Entry 1HWM (X-ray diffraction, 2.80 A resolution); this record covers chains A and B.

== Chain A ==
Protein: Ebulin
From: Sambucus ebulus
Notes: EC 3.2.2.22
Reference sequence: Q9AVR2 (Q9AVR2_9DIPS); residues 1-254 here correspond to UniProt positions 26-279 (UniProt number = residue number + 25)
Chain sequence (254 residues; row label = number of the first residue in the row):
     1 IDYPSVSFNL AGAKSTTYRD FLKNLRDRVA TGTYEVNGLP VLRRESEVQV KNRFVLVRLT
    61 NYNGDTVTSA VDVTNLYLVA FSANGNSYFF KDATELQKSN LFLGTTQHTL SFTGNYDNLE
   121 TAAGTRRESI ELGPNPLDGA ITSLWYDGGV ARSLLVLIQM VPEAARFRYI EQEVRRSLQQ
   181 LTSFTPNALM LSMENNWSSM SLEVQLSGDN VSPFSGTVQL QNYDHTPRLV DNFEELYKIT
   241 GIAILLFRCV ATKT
Unresolved in the structure: 252-254

== Chain B ==
Protein: Ebulin
From: Sambucus ebulus
Notes: EC 3.2.2.22
Reference sequence: Q9AVR2 (Q9AVR2_9DIPS); residues 1-266 here correspond to UniProt positions 299-564 (UniProt number = residue number + 298)
Chain sequence (266 residues; numbered 1 to 266; the number before each row is that of its first residue):
     1 DGETCAIPAP FTRRIVGRDG LCVDVRNGYD TDGTPIQLWP CGTQRNQQWT FYNDKTIRSM
    61 GKCMTANGLN SGSYIMITDC STAAEDATKW EVLIDGSIIN PSSGLVMTAP SGASRTTLLL
   121 ENNIHAASQG WTVSNDVQPI ATLIVGYNEM CLQANGENNN VWMEDCDVTS VQQQWALFDD
   181 RTIRVNNSRG LCVTSNGYVS KDLIVIRKCQ GLATQRWFFN SDGSVVNLKS TRVMDVKESD
   241 VSLQEVIIFP ATGNPNQQWR TQVPQI
Unresolved in the structure: 1-2
Disulfides: Cys22-Cys41, Cys63-Cys80, Cys151-Cys166, Cys192-Cys209
Covalently attached groups: N-acetylglucosamine (NAG) linked to Asn186
Small-molecule neighbours: beta-D-galactopyranose (GAL): Asp24, Val25, Arg26, Asn27, Gly28, Gln37, Trp39, Asn46, Arg115

== Chain A / chain B interface ==
Contacting residue pairs (75):
  Asn37(A) with Ile94(B); Ser221(B), hydrogen bond (backbone-side chain)
  Gly38(A) with Ser221(B)
  Leu39(A) with Ser221(B)
  Arg44(A) with Glu3(B), salt bridge
  Arg168(A) with Ser221(B), hydrogen bond (side chain-backbone); Asp222(B); Arg260(B)
  Tyr169(A) with Arg260(B); Gln262(B)
  Gln172(A) with Glu149(B), hydrogen bond; Gln262(B)
  Glu173(A) with Gln262(B)
  Arg175(A) with Tyr147(B); Glu149(B), salt bridge
  Arg176(A) with Glu149(B), salt bridge
  Gln179(A) with Glu149(B)
  Leu189(A) with Val263(B), hydrophobic
  Gln205(A) with Cys5(B)
  Leu206(A) with Cys5(B), hydrophobic; Ala6(B)
  Asn210(A) with Val92(B); Leu93(B); Ile94(B), hydrogen bond (backbone-backbone)
  Val211(A) with Val92(B); Ile94(B)
  Ser212(A) with Val92(B), hydrogen bond (backbone-backbone); Leu93(B); Ile94(B)
  Pro213(A) with Phe11(B), hydrophobic; Val92(B); Val133(B), hydrophobic
  Phe214(A) with Phe11(B); Arg13(B), hydrogen bond (backbone-side chain)
  Ser215(A) with Pro8(B); Phe11(B); Arg13(B), hydrogen bond (backbone-side chain)
  Gly216(A) with Arg13(B)
  Asn222(A) with Gln265(B), hydrogen bond (side chain-backbone); Ile266(B)
  Tyr223(A) with Val263(B), hydrogen bond (side chain-backbone); Pro264(B)
  Arg228(A) with Asp136(B), salt bridge; Ile140(B); Ile266(B), hydrogen bond (side chain-backbone)
  Asp231(A) with Arg13(B); Ser134(B), hydrogen bond; Asn135(B), hydrogen bond (side chain-backbone); Asp136(B)
  Asn232(A) with Ser134(B)
  Glu234(A) with Ile94(B); Arg181(B), salt bridge; Phe218(B); Phe219(B)
  Glu235(A) with Ser134(B); Asp136(B); Ile140(B)
  Tyr237(A) with Phe219(B); Asn220(B), hydrogen bond (side chain-backbone); Ser221(B); Gly223(B); Arg260(B)
  Lys238(A) with Leu177(B); Arg260(B), hydrogen bond (backbone-side chain); Thr261(B), hydrogen bond (backbone-side chain); Val263(B)
  Ile239(A) with Arg260(B); Ile266(B), hydrophobic
  Thr240(A) with Arg260(B)
  Gly241(A) with Arg260(B)
  Cys249(A) with Cys5(B), disulfide
  Val250(A) with Glu3(B); Thr4(B); Cys5(B)
  Ala251(A) with Cys5(B), hydrogen bond (backbone-side chain)
Other interface residues (no listed pair), chain A (40 interface residues in all): Ser15, Arg19, Thr217, Phe233
Other interface residues (no listed pair), chain B (36 interface residues in all): Thr132, Val145, Cys166, Pro255
Cross-chain cystine bridges: Cys249(A)-Cys5(B)

== Overview ==
The interface between chain A and chain B involves 40 residues on one side and 36 on the other; the contacts
include 1 disulfide bond, 16 hydrogen bonds and 5 salt bridges. Among the polar pairs are Arg44(A)-Glu3(B),
Arg175(A)-Glu149(B) and Arg176(A)-Glu149(B). Chain B binds beta-D-galactopyranose.
Chain A is Ebulin and chain B is Ebulin, both from Sambucus ebulus; the structure, Ebulin,orthorhombic crystal
form model, was determined by X-ray diffraction, deposited together with 1HWN, 1HWO and 1HWP.
